PDB entry 7MR3 | electron microscopy, 3.60 A resolution | chains B and A of the 5 polymer chains in the assembly

# Chain B
Name: RecBCD enzyme subunit RecB
Source organism: Escherichia coli (strain K12)
Notes: EC 3.1.11.5
UniProt: P08394 (RECB_ECOLI); numbering as in UniProt (aligned over 1-1180)
Sequence (1180 residues; row label = number of the first residue in the row):
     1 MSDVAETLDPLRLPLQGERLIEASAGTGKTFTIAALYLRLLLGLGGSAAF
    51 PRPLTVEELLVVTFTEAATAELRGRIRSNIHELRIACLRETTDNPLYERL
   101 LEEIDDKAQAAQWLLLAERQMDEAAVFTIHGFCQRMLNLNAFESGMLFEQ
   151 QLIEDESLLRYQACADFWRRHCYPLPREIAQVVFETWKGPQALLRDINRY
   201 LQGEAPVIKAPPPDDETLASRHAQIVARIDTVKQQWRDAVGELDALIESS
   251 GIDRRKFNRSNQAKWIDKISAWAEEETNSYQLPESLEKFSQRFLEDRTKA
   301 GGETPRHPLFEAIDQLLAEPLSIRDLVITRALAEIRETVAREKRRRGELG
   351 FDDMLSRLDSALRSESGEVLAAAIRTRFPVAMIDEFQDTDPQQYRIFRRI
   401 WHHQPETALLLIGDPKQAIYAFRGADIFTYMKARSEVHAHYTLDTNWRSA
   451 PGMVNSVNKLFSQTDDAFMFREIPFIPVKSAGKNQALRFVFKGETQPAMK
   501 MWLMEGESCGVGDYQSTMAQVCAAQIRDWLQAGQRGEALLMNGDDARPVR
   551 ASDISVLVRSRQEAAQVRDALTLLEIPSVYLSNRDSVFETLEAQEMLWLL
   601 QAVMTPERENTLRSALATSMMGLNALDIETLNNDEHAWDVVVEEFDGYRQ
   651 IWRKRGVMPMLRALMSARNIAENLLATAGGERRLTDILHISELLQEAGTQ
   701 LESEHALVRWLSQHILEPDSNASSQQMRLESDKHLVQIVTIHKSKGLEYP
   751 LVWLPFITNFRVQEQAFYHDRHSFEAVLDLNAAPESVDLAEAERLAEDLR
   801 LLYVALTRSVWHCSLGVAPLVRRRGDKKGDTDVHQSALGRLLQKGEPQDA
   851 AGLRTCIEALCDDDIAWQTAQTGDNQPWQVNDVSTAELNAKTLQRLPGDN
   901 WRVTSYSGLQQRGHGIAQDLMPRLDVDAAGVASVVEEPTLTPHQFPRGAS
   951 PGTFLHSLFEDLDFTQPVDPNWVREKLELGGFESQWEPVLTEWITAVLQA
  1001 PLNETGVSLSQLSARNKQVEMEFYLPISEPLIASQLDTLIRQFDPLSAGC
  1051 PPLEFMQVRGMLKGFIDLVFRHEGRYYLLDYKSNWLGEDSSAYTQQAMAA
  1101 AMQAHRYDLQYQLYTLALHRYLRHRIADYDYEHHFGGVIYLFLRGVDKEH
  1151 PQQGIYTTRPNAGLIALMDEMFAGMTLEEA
Not modelled in the structure: 1-4, 290-303, 911-938, 1175-1180
Curated features (UniProtKB/Swiss-Prot):
  - DNA-binding region: Ile252 to Arg254, Val511, Gly512, Ser560, Arg561, Arg761
  - active site: Asp1080 (For nuclease activity)
  - binding site (ATP): Ala23 to Thr30, Trp447
  - binding site (Mg(2+)): His956, Asp1067, Asp1080, Tyr1081
  - mutagenesis: Lys29 (K29Q: Subunit loses ATPase and 3'-5' helicase activity, holoenzyme has 3-5 fold less helicase activity, 20-fold less processivity), Tyr803 (Y803H: Large decrease in recombination, loss of Chi hotspot activity, decreased RecB helicase rate, retains nuclease activity but not Chi-sequence specificity, does not load RecA), Val804 (V804E: Large decrease in recombination, loss of Chi hotspot activity, decreased RecB helicase rate, retains nuclease activity but not Chi-sequence specificity, does not load RecA), Thr807 (T807I: In recB-2109; absence of nuclease modification at Chi sites), Asp1067 (D1067A: Subunit loses nuclease activity), Asp1080 (D1080A: Loss of holoenzyme nuclease activity, retains full helicase activity, does not act at Chi, no loading of RecA on ssDNA and no recombinational repair)

# Chain A
Molecule: 60-nt DNA strand
Sequence (60 nucleotides; row label = number of the first residue in the row):
    19 CCATGGCTCCTGAGCTAGCTGCAGTAGCCTAAAGGATGAAACTAGGATCT
    69 TATGCTCCAG
Not modelled in the structure: 19-54, 71-78

# Interface between chain B and chain A
Residue-residue contacts - 22 pairs, chain B then chain A:
  Ser250(B) with DA57(A), phosphate contact; DA58(A), phosphate contact
  Arg254(B) with DA59(A), sugar contact
  Tyr280(B) with DA59(A), hydrogen bond to the phosphate
  Phe289(B) with DA58(A), phosphate contact
  Phe422(B) with DT69(A), stacking on the base; DA70(A), base contact
  Arg423(B) with DA70(A), base contact
  Val511(B) with DT66(A), phosphate contact
  Arg559(B) with DT68(A), hydrogen bond to the base; DT69(A), phosphate contact
  Ser560(B) with DT68(A), phosphate contact; DT69(A), phosphate contact
  Arg561(B) with DT69(A), salt bridge to the phosphate
  Gln562(B) with DT68(A), hydrogen bond to the phosphate
  Ser582(B) with DA70(A), phosphate contact
  Arg584(B) with DA70(A), salt bridge to the phosphate
  Thr740(B) with DT69(A), phosphate contact; DA70(A), hydrogen bond to the phosphate
  His742(B) with DT69(A), sugar contact
  Arg761(B) with DT68(A), base contact
  Arg822(B) with DC67(A), salt bridge to the phosphate
Also at the interface, not in a pair above, chain B (21 interface residues in all): Tyr420, Gly512, Tyr580, Lys743

# In short
21 residues of chain B and 8 residues of chain A are in contact; the contacts include 4 hydrogen bonds, 3 salt
bridges and 1 aromatic stacking contact. Polar pairs include Arg559(B)-DT68(A), Tyr280(B)-DA59(A) and
Gln562(B)-DT68(A).
Here chain B is RecBCD enzyme subunit RecB (Escherichia coli (strain K12)) and chain A is a 60-nt DNA strand.
Entry 7MR3 (Cryo-EM structure of RecBCD-DNA complex with docked RecBNuc and stabilized RecD) was determined by
electron microscopy (same publication as 7MR0, 7MR1, 7MR2 and 7MR4).
